Entry 5E5S (X-ray diffraction, 2.29 A resolution); this record covers chains A and D of the 4 polymer chains in the assembly.

[Chain A]
Name: I-SmaMI LAGLIDADG meganuclease
Organism: Sordaria macrospora (strain ATCC MYA-333 / DSM 997 / K(L3346) / K-hell)
UniProt: F7WD42 (F7WD42_SORMK); residues 1-302 here correspond to UniProt positions 114-415 (UniProt number = residue number + 113)
Chain sequence (302 residues; row label = number of the first residue in the row):
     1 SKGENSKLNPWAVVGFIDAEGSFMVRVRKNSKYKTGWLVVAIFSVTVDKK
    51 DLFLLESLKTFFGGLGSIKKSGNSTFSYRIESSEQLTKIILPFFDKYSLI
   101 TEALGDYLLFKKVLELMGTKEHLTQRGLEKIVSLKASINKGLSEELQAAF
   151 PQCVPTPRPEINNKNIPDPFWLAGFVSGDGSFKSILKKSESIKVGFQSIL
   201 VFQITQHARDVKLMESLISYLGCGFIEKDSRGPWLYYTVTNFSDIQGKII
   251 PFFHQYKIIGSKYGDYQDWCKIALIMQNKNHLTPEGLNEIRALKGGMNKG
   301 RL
Unresolved in the structure: 1-3, 301-302
Construct notes: engineered mutation Ala103 (Lys216 in F7WD42); conflict Asn165 (Leu278 in F7WD42), Gln267 (Met380 in F7WD42)
Bound ions: Mg2+ site 1: Ala19, Asp179 (shared with 1 residue of chain B; 1 residue of chain C); Mg2+ site 2: Glu20, Gly178 (shared with DC16(D) of chain D)

[Chain D]
Molecule: 10-nt DNA strand
Sequence (10 nucleotides; numbered 16 to 25; the number before each row is that of its first residue):
    16 CAGGTGTACG
Bound ions: Mg2+: DC16 (shared with Glu20(A), Gly178(A) of chain A)

[Interface between chain A and chain D]
Pairs across the interface (22; chain A residue first):
  Ser177(A) with DC16(D), phosphate contact
  Gly178(A) with DC16(D), phosphate contact
  Gly180(A) with DC16(D), phosphate contact
  Ser181(A) with DC16(D), sugar contact; DA17(D), phosphate contact
  Lys183(A) with DA17(D), base contact; DG18(D), hydrogen bond to the base
  Ile185(A) with DG19(D), phosphate contact
  Leu186(A) with DG19(D), hydrogen bond to the phosphate
  Lys187(A) with DT20(D), phosphate contact; DG21(D), hydrogen bond to the base; DT22(D), base contact
  Lys188(A) with DT20(D), hydrogen bond to the phosphate
  Gln203(A) with DA17(D), hydrogen bond to the base
  Thr205(A) with DC16(D), base contact
  Tyr236(A) with DC16(D), hydrogen bond to the base; DA17(D), base contact
  Lys262(A) with DC16(D), salt bridge to the phosphate
  Lys294(A) with DG18(D), phosphate contact; DG19(D), salt bridge to the phosphate
  Asn298(A) with DA17(D), hydrogen bond to the phosphate; DG18(D), phosphate contact
Interface residues without a listed pair, chain A (19 interface residues in all): Glu20, Phe182, Ser184, Arg231

[Summary]
19 residues of chain A face 7 of chain D across their interface, with 7 hydrogen bonds and 2 salt bridges.
Polar pairs include Lys183(A)-DG18(D), Lys187(A)-DG21(D) and Gln203(A)-DA17(D). Ala19(A) and Asp179(A) form
the Mg2+ site 1.
Chain A is I-SmaMI LAGLIDADG meganuclease (Sordaria macrospora (strain ATCC MYA-333 / DSM 997 / K(L3346) /
K-hell)) and chain D is a 10-nt DNA strand; the structure, I-SmaMI K103A mutant, was determined by X-ray
diffraction (same publication as 5E5O, 5E5P, 5E63 and 5E67).
